5KR0 - chains A and B; structure by X-ray diffraction, 1.80 A resolution.

== Chain A (and B) ==
Name: Protease E35D-APV
Source organism: Human immunodeficiency virus 1
Notes: chain B of this document is another copy of the same molecule, construct and numbering; everything in this record applies to it too
UniProt: C8BD48 (C8BD48_9HIV1); residue numbers follow UniProt; this construct covers 1-99
Sequence (99 residues; row label = number of the first residue in the row):
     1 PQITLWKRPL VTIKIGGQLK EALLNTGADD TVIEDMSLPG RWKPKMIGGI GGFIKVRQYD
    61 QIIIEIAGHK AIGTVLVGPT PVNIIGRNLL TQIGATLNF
Construct notes: conflict Lys-7 (Gln in C8BD48), Asn-25 (Asp in C8BD48), Ile-33 (Leu in C8BD48), Ile-63 (Unk in C8BD48), Ala-67 (Cys in C8BD48), Ala-95 (Cys in C8BD48)
Small-molecule neighbours: Amprenavir (478; {3-[(4-amino-benzenesulfonyl)-isobutyl-amino]-1-benzyl-2-hydroxy-propyl}-carbamic acid tetrahydro-furan-3-yl ester): Leu-23, Asn-25, Gly-27, Ala-28, Asp-29, Asp-30, Val-32, Ile-47, Gly-48, Gly-49, Ile-50, Leu-76, Pro-81, Val-82, Ile-84
What the authors report for this chain:
  - contacts within the chain: Asp-35/Arg-57 (salt bridge)

== Chain A / chain B interface ==
Pairs across the interface - 98 pairs, chain A then chain B:
  Pro-1(A) with Leu-97(B); Asn-98(B); Phe-99(B), hydrogen bond (backbone-backbone)
  Gln-2(A) with Thr-96(B); Leu-97(B); Asn-98(B), hydrogen bond
  Ile-3(A) with Thr-96(B); Leu-97(B), hydrogen bond (backbone-backbone); Phe-99(B), hydrophobic
  Leu-5(A) with Thr-26(B); Arg-87(B), hydrogen bond (backbone-side chain); Leu-90(B), hydrophobic; Thr-91(B); Ala-95(B)
  Trp-6(A) with Arg-87(B), hydrogen bond (backbone-side chain); Thr-91(B)
  Lys-7(A) with Arg-87(B)
  Arg-8(A) with Asp-29(B), salt bridge; Arg-87(B)
  Pro-9(A) with Thr-26(B); Arg-87(B)
  Leu-23(A) with Gly-27(B)
  Leu-24(A) with Thr-26(B), hydrogen bond (backbone-side chain); Leu-97(B), hydrophobic
  Asn-25(A) with Asn-25(B); Thr-26(B); Gly-27(B), hydrogen bond (side chain-backbone)
  Thr-26(A) with Pro-9(B); Leu-24(B), hydrogen bond (side chain-backbone); Asn-25(B); Thr-26(B), hydrogen bond (side chain-backbone); Leu-97(B)
  Gly-27(A) with Leu-23(B); Asn-25(B), hydrogen bond (backbone-side chain)
  Asp-29(A) with Arg-8(B), salt bridge
  Ile-47(A) with Ile-50(B), hydrophobic
  Gly-48(A) with Ile-50(B)
  Gly-49(A) with Ile-50(B); Pro-81(B)
  Ile-50(A) with Gly-49(B); Ile-50(B), hydrogen bond (backbone-backbone); Gly-51(B), hydrogen bond (backbone-backbone); Gly-52(B); Ile-54(B), hydrophobic; Pro-79(B); Thr-80(B)
  Gly-51(A) with Gly-51(B); Gly-52(B); Ile-54(B)
  Gly-52(A) with Ile-50(B); Gly-51(B)
  Ile-54(A) with Ile-50(B)
  His-69(A) with Phe-99(B)
  Thr-80(A) with Ile-50(B)
  Pro-81(A) with Gly-49(B); Ile-50(B)
  Arg-87(A) with Leu-5(B), hydrogen bond (side chain-backbone); Trp-6(B), hydrogen bond (side chain-backbone); Lys-7(B); Arg-8(B); Pro-9(B)
  Leu-90(A) with Leu-5(B), hydrophobic
  Thr-91(A) with Leu-5(B); Trp-6(B)
  Gln-92(A) with Trp-6(B)
  Ile-93(A) with Phe-99(B)
  Gly-94(A) with Asn-98(B); Phe-99(B)
  Ala-95(A) with Leu-5(B); Asn-98(B); Phe-99(B), hydrophobic
  Thr-96(A) with Gln-2(B); Ile-3(B); Thr-4(B); Thr-96(B); Leu-97(B); Asn-98(B), hydrogen bond (backbone-backbone)
  Leu-97(A) with Pro-1(B); Gln-2(B); Ile-3(B), hydrogen bond (backbone-backbone); Leu-24(B), hydrophobic; Thr-26(B); Thr-96(B); Leu-97(B), hydrophobic
  Asn-98(A) with Pro-1(B); Gln-2(B), hydrogen bond; Gly-94(B); Ala-95(B); Thr-96(B), hydrogen bond (backbone-backbone); Asn-98(B), hydrogen bond
  Phe-99(A) with Pro-1(B), hydrogen bond (backbone-backbone); Ile-3(B), hydrophobic; Leu-24(B), hydrophobic; Ala-67(B), hydrophobic; His-69(B); Ile-93(B); Gly-94(B); Ala-95(B), hydrophobic
Other interface residues (no listed pair), chain A (39 interface residues in all): Thr-4, Val-32, Ala-67, Ile-84
Other interface residues (no listed pair), chain B (37 interface residues in all): Ile-47, Gly-48

== Overview ==
39 residues of chain A face 37 of chain B across their interface, with 20 hydrogen bonds and 2 salt bridges.
Polar contacts include Arg-8(A)/Asp-29(B), Gln-2(A)/Asn-98(B) and Leu-5(A)/Arg-87(B). Bound to chain A:
Amprenavir. The paper reports contacts within the chain involving Asp-35(A) and Arg-57(A).
Chain A and chain B are both Protease E35D-APV (Human immunodeficiency virus 1); the structure, Protease
E35D-APV, was determined by X-ray diffraction (same publication as 5KQX, 5KQY, 5KQZ, 5KR1 and 5KR2).
